8S0A - chains 3 and 5 of the 8 polymer chains in the assembly; structure by electron microscopy, 3.20 A resolution.

Chain 3:
Molecule: DNA replication licensing factor MCM3
Organism: Homo sapiens
Notes: EC 3.6.4.12
UniProt: P25205 (MCM3_HUMAN); numbering as in UniProt (aligned over 1-808)
Amino-acid sequence (810 residues; row label = number of the first residue in the row; numbers below 1 keep their minus sign (Gly-1 is residue -1)):
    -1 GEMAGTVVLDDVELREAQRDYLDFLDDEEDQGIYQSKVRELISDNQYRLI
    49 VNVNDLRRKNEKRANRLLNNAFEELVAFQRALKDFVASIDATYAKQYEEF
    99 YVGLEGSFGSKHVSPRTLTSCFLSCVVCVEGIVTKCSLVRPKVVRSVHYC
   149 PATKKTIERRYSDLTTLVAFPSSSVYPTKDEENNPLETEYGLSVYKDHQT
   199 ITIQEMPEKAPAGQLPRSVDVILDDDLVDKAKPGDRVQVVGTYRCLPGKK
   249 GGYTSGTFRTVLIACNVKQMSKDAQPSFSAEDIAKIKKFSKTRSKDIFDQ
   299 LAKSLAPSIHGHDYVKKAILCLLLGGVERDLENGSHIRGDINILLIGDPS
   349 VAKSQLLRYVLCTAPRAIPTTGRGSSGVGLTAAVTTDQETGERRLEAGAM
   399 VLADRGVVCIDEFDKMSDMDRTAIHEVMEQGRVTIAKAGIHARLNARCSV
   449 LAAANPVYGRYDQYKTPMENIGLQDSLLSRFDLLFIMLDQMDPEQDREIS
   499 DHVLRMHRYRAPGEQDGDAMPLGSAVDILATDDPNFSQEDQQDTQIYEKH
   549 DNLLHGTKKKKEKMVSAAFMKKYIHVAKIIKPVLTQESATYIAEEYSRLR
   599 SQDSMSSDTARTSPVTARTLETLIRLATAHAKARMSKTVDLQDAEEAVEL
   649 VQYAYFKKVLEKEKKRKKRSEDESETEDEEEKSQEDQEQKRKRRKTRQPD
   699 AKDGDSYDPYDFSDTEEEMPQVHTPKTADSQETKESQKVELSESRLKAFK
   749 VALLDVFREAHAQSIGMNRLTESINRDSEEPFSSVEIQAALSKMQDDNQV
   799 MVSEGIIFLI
Unresolved in the structure: -1 to 9, 161-172, 270-275, 519-541, 660-808
Sequence notes: expression tag (-1 to 0)
Ion coordination: Mg2+: Ser352 (together with ADP)
Residues lining bound ligands:
  - ADP (adenosine-5'-diphosphate), molecule 1: Ser306, Ile307, His308, Asp346, Pro347, Ser348, Val349, Ala350, Lys351, Ser352, Gln353, His500, Val501
  - ADP, molecule 2: Glu427, Arg478, Ala615, Arg616, Glu619
Swiss-Prot annotation at these positions:
  - motif: Ser477 to Asp480 (Arginine finger)
  - binding site (ADP): Gln353, Leu393, Glu394, Ala395, Ala397
  - binding site (ATP): Ala523, Arg664
  - modified residue: Ala2 (N-acetylalanine), Ser160 (Phosphoserine), Ser275 (Phosphoserine), Lys293 (N6-acetyllysine), Ser535 (Phosphoserine), Lys547 (N6-acetyllysine), Ser611 (Phosphoserine), Ser668 (Phosphoserine), Ser672 (Phosphoserine), Thr674 (Phosphothreonine), Ser681 (Phosphoserine), Tyr708 (Phosphotyrosine), Ser711 (Phosphoserine), Thr713 (Phosphothreonine), Thr722 (Phosphothreonine), Thr725 (Phosphothreonine), Ser728 (Phosphoserine), Ser734 (Phosphoserine)
  - mutagenesis: Ser535 (S535A: 50% reduction in phosphorylation by ATM or ATR)

Chain 5:
Molecule: DNA replication licensing factor MCM5
Organism: Homo sapiens
Notes: EC 3.6.4.12
UniProt: P33992 (MCM5_HUMAN); residue numbers follow UniProt; this construct covers 1-734
Amino-acid sequence (734 residues; each row starts with the number of its first residue):
     1 MSGFDDPGIFYSDSFGGDAQADEGQARKSQLQRRFKEFLRQYRVGTDRTG
    51 FTFKYRDELKRHYNLGEYWIEVEMEDLASFDEDLADYLYKQPAEHLQLLE
   101 EAAKEVADEVTRPRPSGEEVLQDIQVMLKSDASPSSIRSLKSDMMSHLVK
   151 IPGIIIAASAVRAKATRISIQCRSCRNTLTNIAMRPGLEGYALPRKCNTD
   201 QAGRPKCPLDPYFIMPDKCKCVDFQTLKLQELPDAVPHGEMPRHMQLYCD
   251 RYLCDKVVPGNRVTIMGIYSIKKFGLTTSRGRDRVGVGIRSSYIRVLGIQ
   301 VDTDGSGRSFAGAVSPQEEEEFRRLAALPNVYEVISKSIAPSIFGGTDMK
   351 KAIACLLFGGSRKRLPDGLTRRGDINLLMLGDPGTAKSQLLKFVEKCSPI
   401 GVYTSGKGSSAAGLTASVMRDPSSRNFIMEGGAMVLADGGVVCIDEFDKM
   451 REDDRVAIHEAMEQQTISIAKAGITTTLNSRCSVLAAANSVFGRWDETKG
   501 EDNIDFMPTILSRFDMIFIVKDEHNEERDVMLAKHVITLHVSALTQTQAV
   551 EGEIDLAKLKKFIAYCRVKCGPRLSAEAAEKLKNRYIIMRSGARQHERDS
   601 DRRSSIPITVRQLEAIVRIAEALSKMKLQPFATEADVEEALRLFQVSTLD
   651 AALSGTLSGVEGFTSQEDQEMLSRIEKQLKRRFAIGSQVSEHSIIKDFTK
   701 QKYPEHAIHKVLQLMLRRGEIQHRMQRKVLYRLK
Unresolved in the structure: 1-25, 44-50, 199-206, 303-315, 655-666
Ion coordination: Zn2+: Cys172, Cys175, Cys197; Mg2+: Ser388 (together with ADP)
Residues lining bound ligands:
  - ADP (adenosine-5'-diphosphate), molecule 1: Ser342, Ile343, Phe344, Pro383, Gly384, Thr385, Ala386, Lys387, Ser388, Gln389, Leu532, Val536
  - ADP, molecule 2: Arg371, Glu463, Gln464, Arg513, Val610, Arg611, Glu614
Swiss-Prot annotation at these positions:
  - binding site (ADP): Arg371
  - modified residue: Ser2 (N-acetylserine), Ser315 (Phosphoserine), Lys392 (N6-acetyllysine), Lys396 (N6-acetyllysine), Ser605 (Phosphoserine), Lys696 (N6-acetyllysine)
  - natural variant: Thr466 (T466I: In MGORS8)
Reported in the primary citation:
  - conformationally variable residues (side-chain flip): Arg195

Chain 3 / chain 5 interface:
Contacting residue pairs - 100 pairs, chain 3 then chain 5:
  Thr117(3) - Asp223(5)
  Ser118(3) - Ala163(5)
  Ser118(3) - Cys221(5)
  Ser118(3) - Val222(5)
  Ser118(3) - Asp223(5)  hydrogen bond
  Leu121(3) - Cys221(5)  hydrophobic
  Thr132(3) - Arg425(5)
  Thr132(3) - Asn426(5)
  Thr132(3) - Phe427(5)
  Lys133(3) - Ser424(5)
  Lys133(3) - Arg425(5)
  Gln202(3) - Asn426(5)
  Gln202(3) - Phe427(5)  hydrogen bond (side chain-backbone)
  Pro205(3) - Leu478(5)
  Glu206(3) - Thr476(5)
  Glu206(3) - Thr477(5)
  Ala210(3) - Val435(5)  hydrophobic
  Gln212(3) - Val258(5)
  Pro214(3) - Phe427(5)
  Arg215(3) - Asp255(5)  salt bridge
  Gly232(3) - Gly473(5)
  Arg234(3) - Thr475(5)  hydrogen bond (side chain-backbone)
  Arg242(3) - Asp217(5)  salt bridge
  Pro245(3) - Ile214(5)
  Pro245(3) - Pro216(5)
  Lys248(3) - Phe213(5)
  Gly249(3) - Leu193(5)
  Gly250(3) - Ala192(5)
  Gly250(3) - Leu193(5)  hydrogen bond (backbone-backbone)
  Tyr251(3) - Gly190(5)  hydrogen bond (side chain-backbone)
  Tyr251(3) - Tyr191(5)
  Tyr251(3) - Lys273(5)
  Tyr251(3) - Phe274(5)
  Thr252(3) - Gly190(5)
  Thr252(3) - Tyr191(5)  hydrogen bond (backbone-backbone)
  Gly254(3) - Lys164(5)
  Gly254(3) - Ala165(5)  hydrogen bond (backbone-backbone)
  Thr255(3) - Ala163(5)
  Thr255(3) - Phe224(5)
  Phe256(3) - Ala163(5)
  Phe256(3) - Ala165(5)  hydrophobic
  Pro305(3) - Asp367(5)
  Ser306(3) - Leu365(5)
  Ser306(3) - Asp367(5)  hydrogen bond (backbone-side chain)
  Ser306(3) - Leu369(5)
  Ser306(3) - Arg371(5)  hydrogen bond
  Ser348(3) - Thr609(5)
  Ser348(3) - Arg611(5)
  Ser352(3) - Glu463(5)
  Ser352(3) - Gln464(5)
  Gln353(3) - Leu369(5)
  Gln353(3) - Thr370(5)
  Arg356(3) - Glu460(5)  salt bridge
  Arg356(3) - Gln464(5)
  Arg356(3) - Thr466(5)  hydrogen bond
  Tyr357(3) - Asp367(5)
  Tyr357(3) - Leu369(5)
  Thr369(3) - Glu460(5)
  Thr369(3) - Ser468(5)
  Arg371(3) - Glu452(5)  salt bridge
  Arg371(3) - Asp453(5)
  Gly372(3) - Ala470(5)
  Ser373(3) - Ala470(5)
  Asp385(3) - Arg425(5)  salt bridge
  Glu394(3) - Arg420(5)  salt bridge
  Glu394(3) - Ala472(5)
  Ala395(3) - Ala472(5)
  Ala395(3) - Gly473(5)  hydrogen bond (backbone-backbone)
  Glu410(3) - His459(5)  salt bridge
  Arg458(3) - Arg603(5)
  Arg458(3) - Ser604(5)  hydrogen bond (side chain-backbone)
  Asp460(3) - Arg603(5)  salt bridge
  Asp487(3) - Arg590(5)  salt bridge
  Asp487(3) - Thr609(5)
  Met489(3) - Arg590(5)
  Met489(3) - Arg594(5)  hydrogen bond (backbone-side chain)
  Met489(3) - Glu597(5)
  Asp490(3) - Arg594(5)
  Asp494(3) - Arg590(5)  salt bridge
  Ile497(3) - Val610(5)  hydrophobic
  Asp499(3) - Lys583(5)  salt bridge
  Val501(3) - Val610(5)  hydrophobic
  Leu502(3) - Ala579(5)
  Leu502(3) - Lys583(5)
  Leu502(3) - Val617(5)  hydrophobic
  His505(3) - Lys363(5)  hydrogen bond (backbone-side chain)
  His505(3) - Arg371(5)
  His505(3) - Arg573(5)
  His505(3) - Glu614(5)  salt bridge
  Arg506(3) - Ala576(5)
  Tyr507(3) - Arg573(5)  hydrogen bond (backbone-side chain)
  Arg508(3) - Gly571(5)
  Arg508(3) - Arg573(5)
  Asp514(3) - Phe631(5)
  Gly515(3) - Cys570(5)
  Gly515(3) - Gly571(5)  hydrogen bond (backbone-backbone)
  Ala517(3) - Val568(5)
  Ala517(3) - Lys569(5)
  Ala517(3) - Cys570(5)  hydrophobic
  Met518(3) - Arg362(5)
Also at the interface, not in a pair above, chain 3 (79 interface residues in all): Gly211, Leu213, Ser216, Cys243, Gly246, Ser253, Thr258, Ala304, Ile307, Pro347, Ile366, Pro367, Thr368, Gly377, Glu387, Lys413, Gly457, Gln488, Arg495, Ser498, Met504, Asp516
Also at the interface, not in a pair above, chain 5 (85 interface residues in all): Val161, Met184, Glu189, Gln225, Gly275, Pro366, Ile428, Met429, Gly431, Leu436, Val456, Thr509, Arg513, Leu574, Ser575, Tyr586, Ile587, Leu613, Pro630

Overview:
Chain 3 and chain 5 form an interface of 79 and 85 residues respectively, with 16 hydrogen bonds and 12 salt
bridges. Polar pairs include Arg215(3)-Asp255(5), Arg242(3)-Asp217(5) and Arg356(3)-Glu460(5). One ADP
molecule is bound between chain 3 and chain 5. Ligands of chain 3: ADP. Bound to chain 5: ADP. From the paper:
conformational variability at Arg195(5).
Here chain 3 is DNA replication licensing factor MCM3 and chain 5 is DNA replication licensing factor MCM5,
both from Homo sapiens. Entry 8S0A (H. sapiens MCM2-7 hexamer bound to double stranded DNA) was determined by
electron microscopy, deposited together with 8S09, 8S0B, 8S0C, 8S0D, 8S0E and 8S0F.
